Entry 4IVI (X-ray diffraction, 2.00 A resolution); this record covers chain A.

== Chain A ==
Molecule: Carboxylesterase
Source organism: uncultured bacterium
Notes: EC 3.1.1.1; fragment: Carboxylesterases
UniProtKB: K4HQE7 (K4HQE7_9BACT); numbering as in UniProt (aligned over 1-426)
Chain sequence (434 residues; each row starts with the number of its first residue):
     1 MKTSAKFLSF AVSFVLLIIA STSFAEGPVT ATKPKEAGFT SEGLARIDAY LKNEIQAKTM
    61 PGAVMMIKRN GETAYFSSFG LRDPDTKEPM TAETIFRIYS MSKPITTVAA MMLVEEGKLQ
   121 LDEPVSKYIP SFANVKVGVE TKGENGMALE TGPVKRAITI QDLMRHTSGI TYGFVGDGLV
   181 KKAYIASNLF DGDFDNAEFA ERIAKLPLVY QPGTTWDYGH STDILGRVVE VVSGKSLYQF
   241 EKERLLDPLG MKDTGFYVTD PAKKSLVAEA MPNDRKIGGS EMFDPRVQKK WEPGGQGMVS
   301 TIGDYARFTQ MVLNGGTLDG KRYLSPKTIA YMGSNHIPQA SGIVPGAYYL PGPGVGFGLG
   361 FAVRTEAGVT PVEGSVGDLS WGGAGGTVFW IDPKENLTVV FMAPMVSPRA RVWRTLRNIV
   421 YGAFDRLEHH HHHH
Unresolved in the structure: 1-24, 429-434
Modified / non-standard residues: Mse1 (selenomethionine); Mse60, Mse65, Mse66, Mse90, Mse101, Mse111, Mse112, Mse147, Mse164, Mse251, Mse271, Mse282, Mse298, Mse311, Mse332, Mse402, Mse405 (selenomethionine; parent Met)
Differences from the reference sequence: expression tag (427-434)

== Overview ==
Chain A is Carboxylesterase (uncultured bacterium); the structure, Crystal structure of a family VIII
carboxylesterase, was determined by X-ray diffraction.
